Entry 5ID1 (X-ray diffraction, 2.49 A resolution); this record covers chains A and F of the 3 polymer chains in the assembly.

Chain A:
Molecule: Cetuximab Fab light chain
Source organism: Mus MUSCULUS, homo sapiens
Notes: antibody fragment or engineered binder
Sequence (213 residues; numbered 1 to 213; the number before each row is that of its first residue):
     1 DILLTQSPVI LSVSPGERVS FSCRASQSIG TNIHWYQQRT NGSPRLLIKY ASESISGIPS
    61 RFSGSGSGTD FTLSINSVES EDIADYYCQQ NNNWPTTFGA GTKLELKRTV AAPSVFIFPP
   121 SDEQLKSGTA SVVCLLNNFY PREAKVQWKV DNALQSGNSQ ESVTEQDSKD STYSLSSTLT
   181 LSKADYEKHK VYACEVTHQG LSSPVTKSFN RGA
Unresolved in the structure: 213
Disulfides: Cys23-Cys88, Cys134-Cys194

Chain F:
Molecule: Meditope
Sequence (12 residues; numbered 1 to 12; the number before each row is that of its first residue):
     1 XQFDLSTRRL KC
Disulfides: MPT_1-Cys12
Modified residues: MPT (beta-mercaptopropionic acid) at position 1

Interface between chain A and chain F:
Pairs across the interface (22):
  Val9(A) - MPT_1(F)
  Ile10(A) - Cys12(F)  hydrophobic
  Gln38(A) - Phe3(F)
  Gln38(A) - Arg8(F)
  Gln38(A) - Arg9(F)
  Arg39(A) - Arg9(F)
  Thr40(A) - Thr7(F)
  Thr40(A) - Arg9(F)  hydrogen bond
  Asn41(A) - Ser6(F)  hydrogen bond (side chain-backbone)
  Asn41(A) - Thr7(F)  hydrogen bond (backbone-backbone)
  Asn41(A) - Arg8(F)
  Gly42(A) - Arg8(F)  hydrogen bond (backbone-side chain)
  Ser43(A) - Arg8(F)
  Ala84(A) - Arg9(F)  hydrogen bond (backbone-side chain)
  Asp85(A) - Arg9(F)  salt bridge
  Asp85(A) - Leu10(F)  hydrogen bond (side chain-backbone)
  Tyr87(A) - Leu10(F)
  Ala100(A) - Leu10(F)
  Gly101(A) - Leu10(F)
  Lys103(A) - Arg9(F)
  Lys103(A) - Leu10(F)
  Glu165(A) - Arg9(F)  salt bridge
Other interface residues (no listed pair), chain A (17 interface residues in all): Ile83, Thr102

Overview:
17 residues of chain A face 8 of chain F across their interface, with 6 hydrogen bonds and 2 salt bridges.
Polar contacts include Asp85(A)-Arg9(F), Glu165(A)-Arg9(F) and Thr40(A)-Arg9(F).
Chain A is Cetuximab Fab light chain (Mus MUSCULUS, homo sapiens) and chain F is Meditope; the structure,
Cetuximab Fab in complex with MPT-Cys meditope, was determined by X-ray diffraction together with 5ESQ, 5HPM,
5HYQ, 5ICX, 5ICY, 5ICZ and 5ID0 from the same study.
